7EWR - chains A and B of the 6 polymer chains in the assembly; structure by electron microscopy, 4.70 A resolution (low resolution: residue-level contacts below are approximate; hydrogen-bond / salt-bridge calls are withheld).

== Chain A (and B) ==
Protein: Probable G-protein coupled receptor 158
From: Homo sapiens
Notes: chain B of this document is another copy of the same molecule, construct and numbering; everything in this record applies to it too
Reference sequence: Q5T848 (GP158_HUMAN); residue numbers follow UniProt; this construct covers 1-863
Amino-acid sequence (1138 residues; each row starts with the number of its first residue):
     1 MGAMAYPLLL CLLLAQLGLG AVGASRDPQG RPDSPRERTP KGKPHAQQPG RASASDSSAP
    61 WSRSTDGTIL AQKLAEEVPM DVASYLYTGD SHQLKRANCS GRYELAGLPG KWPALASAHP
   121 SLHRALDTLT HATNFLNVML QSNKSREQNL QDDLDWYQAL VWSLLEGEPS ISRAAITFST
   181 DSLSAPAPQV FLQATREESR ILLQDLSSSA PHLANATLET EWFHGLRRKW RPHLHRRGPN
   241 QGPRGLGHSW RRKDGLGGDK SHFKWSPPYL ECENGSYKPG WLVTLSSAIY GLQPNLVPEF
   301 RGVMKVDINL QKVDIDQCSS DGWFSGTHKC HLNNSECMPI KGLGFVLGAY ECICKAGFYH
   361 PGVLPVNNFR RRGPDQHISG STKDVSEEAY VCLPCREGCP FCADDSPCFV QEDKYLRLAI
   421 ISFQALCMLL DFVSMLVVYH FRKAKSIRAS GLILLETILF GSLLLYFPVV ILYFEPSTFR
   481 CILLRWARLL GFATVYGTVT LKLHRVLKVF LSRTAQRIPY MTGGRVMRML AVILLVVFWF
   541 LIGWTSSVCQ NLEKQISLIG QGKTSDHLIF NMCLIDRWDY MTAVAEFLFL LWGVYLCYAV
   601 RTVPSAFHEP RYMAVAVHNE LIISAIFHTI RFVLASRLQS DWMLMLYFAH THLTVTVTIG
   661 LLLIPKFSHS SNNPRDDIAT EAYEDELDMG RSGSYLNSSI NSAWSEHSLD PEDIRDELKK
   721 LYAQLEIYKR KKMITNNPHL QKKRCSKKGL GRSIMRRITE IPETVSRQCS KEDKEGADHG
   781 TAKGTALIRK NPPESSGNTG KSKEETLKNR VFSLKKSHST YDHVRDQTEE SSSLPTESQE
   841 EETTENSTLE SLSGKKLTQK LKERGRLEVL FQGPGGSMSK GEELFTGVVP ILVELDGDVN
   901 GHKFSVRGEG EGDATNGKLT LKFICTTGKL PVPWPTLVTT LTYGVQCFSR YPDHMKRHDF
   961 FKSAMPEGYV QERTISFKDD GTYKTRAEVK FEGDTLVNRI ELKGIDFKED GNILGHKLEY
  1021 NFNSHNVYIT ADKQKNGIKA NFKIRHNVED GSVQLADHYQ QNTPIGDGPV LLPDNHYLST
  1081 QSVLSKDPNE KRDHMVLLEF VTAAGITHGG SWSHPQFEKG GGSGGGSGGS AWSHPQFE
Not modelled in the structure: 1-69, 181-188, 206-210, 221-260, 293-295, 362-388, 669-702, 764-1138 (chain B: 1-70, 181-188, 221-261, 293-295, 361-389, 512-524, 669-1138)
Construct notes: expression tag (864-1138)
Curated features (UniProtKB/Swiss-Prot):
  - binding site (glycine): Ser172, Arg173, Glu271, Asp307
  - modified residue (Phosphoserine): Ser694, Ser705, Ser708
  - glycosylation (N-linked (GlcNAc...) asparagine): Asn98, Asn143, Asn215, Asn274, Asn333
  - cross-link: Lys774 (Glycyl lysine isopeptide (Lys-Gly) (interchain with G-Cter in ubiquitin))
  - mutagenesis: Phe135 (F135A: Does not affect ability to regulate cAMP levels; when associated with A-540 and A-578), Arg173 (R173A: Nearly abolished glycine-binding and ability to inhibit the GTPase activator activity of RGS7), Ser266 (S266A: Nearly abolished ability to inhibit the GTPase activator activity of RGS7 without affecting glycine-binding), Tyr269 (Y269A: Nearly abolished glycine-binding and ability to inhibit the GTPase activator activity of RGS7), Glu271 (E271A: Nearly abolished glycine-binding and ability to inhibit the GTPase activator activity of RGS7), Lys502 (K502E: Does not affect G protein alpha subunit activation), Arg505 (R505E: Does not affect G protein alpha subunit activation), Phe540 (F540A: Does not affect ability to regulate cAMP levels; when associated with A-135 and A-578), Trp578 (W578A: Does not affect ability to regulate cAMP levels; when associated with A-135 and A-540), Glu609 (E609H: Induces an increase of cAMP levels), Lys719 to Lys720 (In M1 mutant; decreased localization to the nucleus), Lys731 to Lys732 (In M2 mutant; decreased localization to the nucleus)
Disulfides: Cys318-Cys337, Cys330-Cys352, Cys354-Cys392, Cys395-Cys402, Cys399-Cys408, Cys481-Cys573
From the paper describing this entry:
  - mutagenesis - E609H: increased signaling

== How chain A and chain B interact ==
Residue-residue contacts (43; chain A residue first):
  Asp127(A) with Asp127(B)
  Thr128(A) with His131(B)
  His131(A) with Thr128(B)
  Phe135(A) with Ser163(B)
  Val138(A) with Trp162(B); Ser163(B)
  Met139(A) with Ala159(B)
  Ser142(A) with Ala159(B)
  Asn143(A) with Asp155(B)
  Lys144(A) with Asp155(B)
  Asp153(A) with Trp156(B)
  Asp155(A) with Met139(B)
  Trp156(A) with Phe135(B); Met139(B); Trp156(B); Tyr157(B)
  Tyr157(A) with Trp156(B)
  Ala159(A) with Val138(B); Met139(B)
  Leu160(A) with Phe135(B)
  Ser163(A) with Asn134(B); Phe135(B); Val138(B)
  Leu164(A) with His131(B)
  Trp539(A) with Met581(B)
  Phe540(A) with Trp539(B)
  Ile542(A) with Met581(B)
  Gly543(A) with Trp578(B)
  Trp544(A) with Trp578(B)
  Ser546(A) with Arg577(B)
  Gln550(A) with Arg577(B)
  Asn551(A) with Asp576(B)
  Ile556(A) with Ile556(B)
  Asp576(A) with Asn551(B)
  Arg577(A) with Ser546(B); Gln550(B)
  Trp578(A) with Gly543(B); Trp544(B); Ser547(B); Trp578(B)
  Met581(A) with Trp539(B); Ile542(B); Gly543(B)
Interface residues without a listed pair, chain A (34 interface residues in all): Ser145, Asp152, Gly167, Ala585
Interface residues without a listed pair, chain B (28 interface residues in all): Leu160, Phe540

== Overview ==
34 residues of chain A face 28 of chain B across their interface. From UniProt: 4 glycine-binding residues and
14 mutagenesis sites on chain A. From the paper: E609H of chain A increases signaling.
Both chains are Probable G-protein coupled receptor 158 (Homo sapiens). Entry 7EWR (Cryo-EM structure of human
GPR158 in complex with RGS7-Gbeta5 in a 2:2:2 ratio) was determined by electron microscopy together with 7EWL
and 7EWP from the same study.
